Entry 7BZU (electron microscopy, 3.00 A resolution); this record covers chains A and C of the 5 polymer chains in the assembly.

Chain A:
Name: Capsid protein VP1
Organism: Coxsackievirus A10
Sequence (298 residues; numbered 1 to 298; the number before each row is that of its first residue):
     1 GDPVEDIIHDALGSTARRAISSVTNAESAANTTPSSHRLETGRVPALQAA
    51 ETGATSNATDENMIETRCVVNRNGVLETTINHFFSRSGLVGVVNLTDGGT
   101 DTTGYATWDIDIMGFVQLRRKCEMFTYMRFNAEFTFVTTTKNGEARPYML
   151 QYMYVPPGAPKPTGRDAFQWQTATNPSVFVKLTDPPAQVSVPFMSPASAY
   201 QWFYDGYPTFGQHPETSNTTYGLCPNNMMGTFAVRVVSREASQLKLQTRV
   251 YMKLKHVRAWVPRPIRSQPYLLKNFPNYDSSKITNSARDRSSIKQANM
Not modelled in the structure: 1-25, 298
What the authors report for this chain:
  - conformationally variable residues (loop rearrangement): Phe210 to Gly230

Chain C:
Name: Capsid protein VP3
Organism: Coxsackievirus A10
UniProt: G0YPI2 (G0YPI2_9ENTO); residues 1-240 here correspond to UniProt positions 325-564 (UniProt number = residue number + 324)
Sequence (240 residues; row label = number of the first residue in the row):
     1 GIPAELRPGTNQFLTTDDDTAAPILPGFTPTPTIHIPGEVHSLLELCRVE
    51 TILEVNNTTEATGLTRLLIPVSSQNKADELCAAFMVDPGRIGPWQSTLVG
   101 QICRYYTQWSGSLKVTFMFTGSFMATGKMLVAYSPPGSAQPANRETAMLG
   151 THVIWDFGLQSSVSLVIPWISNTHFRTAKTGGNYDYYTAGVVTLWYQTNY
   201 VVPPETPGEAYIIAMGAAQDNFTLKICKDTDEVTQQAVLQ
Not modelled in the structure: 240

How chain A and chain C interact:
Contacting residue pairs (140):
  Ala29(A) with Asp220(C); Asn221(C)
  Ala30(A) with Asp220(C); Asn221(C)
  Ala46(A) with Ser162(C); Val163(C); Ser164(C)
  Leu47(A) with Gln160(C); Ser162(C)
  Gln48(A) with Ser162(C)
  Ala49(A) with Ser162(C)
  Ala50(A) with Met118(C), hydrophobic; Ser162(C), hydrogen bond (backbone-side chain); Met215(C), hydrophobic
  Glu51(A) with Met118(C); Ser161(C), hydrogen bond
  Thr55(A) with Arg48(C); Val49(C); Glu50(C); Lys114(C)
  Ser56(A) with Glu50(C); Lys114(C), hydrogen bond (backbone-side chain); Thr116(C), hydrogen bond; Ser164(C)
  Ala58(A) with Ser164(C); Val166(C); Gln219(C), hydrogen bond (backbone-side chain)
  Asp60(A) with Ser112(C); Val166(C)
  Met63(A) with Ser164(C)
  Ile64(A) with Thr151(C)
  Asn73(A) with Phe175(C); Thr223(C)
  Gly74(A) with Thr223(C), hydrogen bond (backbone-side chain)
  Val75(A) with Leu44(C), hydrophobic; Thr223(C)
  Glu77(A) with Tyr106(C); Lys225(C); Ile226(C), hydrogen bond (side chain-backbone); Cys227(C), hydrogen bond
  Thr78(A) with Ser42(C), hydrogen bond (backbone-side chain); Leu43(C), hydrogen bond (backbone-backbone); Leu44(C); Tyr106(C)
  Thr79(A) with His41(C)
  Ile80(A) with His41(C), hydrogen bond (backbone-backbone)
  Phe83(A) with Leu43(C), hydrophobic; Tyr105(C), hydrophobic; Tyr106(C)
  Arg86(A) with Thr16(C); Cys227(C), hydrogen bond
  Ser87(A) with Phe13(C); Thr15(C), hydrogen bond (side chain-backbone)
  Gly114(A) with Gln236(C), hydrogen bond (backbone-side chain); Leu239(C)
  Phe115(A) with Gln236(C)
  Val116(A) with Val233(C), hydrophobic; Gln236(C), hydrogen bond (backbone-side chain)
  Gln117(A) with Asp229(C), hydrogen bond
  Arg120(A) with Gln101(C), hydrogen bond; Tyr105(C); Glu232(C)
  Lys121(A) with Tyr105(C)
  Met124(A) with Leu46(C), hydrophobic; Ile102(C), hydrophobic
  Phe125(A) with Val40(C), hydrophobic
  Arg129(A) with Pro30(C); Thr31(C), hydrogen bond (side chain-backbone); Pro32(C); Thr33(C)
  Glu133(A) with Asp19(C); Ala21(C)
  Thr135(A) with Phe13(C)
  Pro185(A) with Asn11(C)
  Gln188(A) with Asp19(C)
  Val189(A) with Ala22(C); Ile24(C), hydrophobic
  Ser190(A) with Ala21(C); Ala22(C), hydrogen bond (backbone-backbone); Pro23(C); Ile24(C), hydrogen bond (backbone-backbone)
  Val191(A) with Ile24(C), hydrophobic
  Pro192(A) with Phe28(C), hydrophobic
  Phe193(A) with Phe28(C); Pro30(C)
  Ser195(A) with Thr31(C), hydrogen bond (backbone-side chain)
  Pro196(A) with Thr31(C)
  Ala197(A) with Thr31(C)
  Ser198(A) with Pro32(C); Ile34(C)
  Lys253(A) with Thr15(C); Asp17(C), hydrogen bond (side chain-backbone)
  Arg258(A) with Thr33(C); Glu39(C), salt bridge
  Ala259(A) with Glu39(C); Val40(C), hydrogen bond (backbone-backbone)
  Trp260(A) with Ile36(C), hydrogen bond (side chain-backbone); Gly38(C); Glu39(C)
  Val261(A) with Pro37(C); Gly38(C), hydrogen bond (backbone-backbone)
  Pro262(A) with Gly38(C); Val40(C), hydrophobic; Leu46(C), hydrophobic
  Ile265(A) with Gln101(C)
  Leu271(A) with Leu239(C)
  Leu272(A) with Leu239(C)
  Lys273(A) with Leu239(C)
  Asn285(A) with Arg66(C)
  Ser286(A) with Glu54(C); Gln95(C); Ser96(C), hydrogen bond
  Ala287(A) with Glu54(C), hydrogen bond (backbone-side chain); Asn57(C); Arg66(C); Gly92(C); Gln95(C)
  Arg288(A) with Asn57(C), hydrogen bond (backbone-side chain); Arg66(C); Ile91(C); Gln95(C)
  Asp289(A) with Asn57(C); Thr58(C); Thr59(C); Arg66(C), salt bridge
  Arg290(A) with Val55(C), hydrogen bond (side chain-backbone); Asn57(C), hydrogen bond; Thr58(C), hydrogen bond (backbone-side chain); Ala83(C), hydrogen bond (side chain-backbone)
  Ser291(A) with Thr58(C)
  Ile293(A) with Val55(C); Asn56(C); Ala82(C), hydrophobic; Ala83(C), hydrogen bond (backbone-backbone)
  Lys294(A) with Leu80(C); Cys81(C)
  Gln295(A) with Gln140(C)
  Ala296(A) with Met85(C); Gln140(C), hydrogen bond (backbone-side chain); Val191(C), hydrophobic
Also at the interface, not in a pair above, chain A (80 interface residues in all): Asn57, Thr59, Asn71, Ser85, Arg119, Tyr127, Tyr154, Pro176, Pro186, Met194, Ala199, Tyr251, Tyr270
Also at the interface, not in a pair above, chain C (85 interface residues in all): Asp18, Pro70, Phe84, Leu98, Ser110, Val153, Pro168, Leu224, Thr230

Summary:
The interface between chain A and chain C involves 80 residues on one side and 85 on the other, with 34
hydrogen bonds and 2 salt bridges. Polar pairs include Arg258(A)-Glu39(C), Asp289(A)-Arg66(C) and
Ala50(A)-Ser162(C). The paper reports conformational variability at Phe210(A).
Chain A is Capsid protein VP1 and chain C is Capsid protein VP3, both from Coxsackievirus A10; the structure,
Cryo-EM structure of mature Coxsackievirus A10 in complex with KRM1 at pH 5.5, was determined by electron
microscopy together with 7BZN, 7BZO, 7BZT, 7C4T, 7C4W, 7C4Y and 7C4Z from the same study.
